PDB entry 5S5P | X-ray diffraction, 2.79 A resolution | chains A and E of the 6 polymer chains in the assembly

# Chain A
Molecule: Tubulin alpha-1B chain
Source organism: Bos taurus
UniProt: P81947 (TBA1B_BOVIN); residues 1-451 here = UniProt positions 1-451
Chain sequence (451 residues; each row starts with the number of its first residue):
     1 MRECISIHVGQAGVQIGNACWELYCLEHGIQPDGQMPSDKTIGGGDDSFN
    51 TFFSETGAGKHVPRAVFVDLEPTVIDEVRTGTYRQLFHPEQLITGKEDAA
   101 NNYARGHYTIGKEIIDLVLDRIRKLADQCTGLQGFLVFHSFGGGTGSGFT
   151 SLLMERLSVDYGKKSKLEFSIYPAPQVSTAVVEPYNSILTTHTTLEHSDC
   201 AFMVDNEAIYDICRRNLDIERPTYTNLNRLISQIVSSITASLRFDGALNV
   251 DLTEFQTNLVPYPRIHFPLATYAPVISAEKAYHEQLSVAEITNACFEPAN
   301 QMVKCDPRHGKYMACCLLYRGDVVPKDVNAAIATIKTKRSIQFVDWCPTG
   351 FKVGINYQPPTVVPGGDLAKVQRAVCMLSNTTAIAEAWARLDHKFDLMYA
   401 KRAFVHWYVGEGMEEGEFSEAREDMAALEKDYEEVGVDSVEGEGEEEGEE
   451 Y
Unresolved in the structure: 439-451
Ion coordination: Ca2+: Asp39, Thr41, Gly44, Glu55
Residues lining bound ligands: GTP (guanosine-5'-triphosphate): Gly10, Gln11, Ala12, Gln15, Ile16, Asp69, Asp98, Ala99, Ala100, Asn101, Ser140, Gly142, Gly143, Gly144, Thr145, Gly146, Ile171, Pro173, Val177, Ser178, Glu183, Asn206, Tyr224, Leu227, Asn228, Ile231
Reported in the primary citation:
  - binding site for GTP: Asn228

# Chain E
Molecule: Stathmin-4
Source organism: Rattus norvegicus
UniProt: P63043 (STMN4_RAT); residues 5-145 here correspond to UniProt positions 49-189 (UniProt number = residue number + 44)
Chain sequence (143 residues; numbered 3 to 145; the number before each row is that of its first residue):
     3 MADMEVIELNKCTSGQSFEVILKPPSFDGVPEFNASLPRRRDPSLEEIQK
    53 KLEAAEERRKYQEAELLKHLAEKREHEREVIQKAIEENNNFIKMAKEKLA
   103 QKMESNKENREAHLAAMLERLQEKDKHAEEVRKNKELKEEASR
Unresolved in the structure: 3-5, 29-43, 144-145
Differences from the reference sequence: initiating methionine (3); expression tag (4)
Swiss-Prot annotation at these positions:
  - modified residue: Ser46 (Phosphoserine)

# How chain A and chain E interact
Residue-residue contacts (54):
  His107(A) with Leu54(E)
  Tyr108(A) with Lys53(E); Leu54(E), hydrophobic; Ala57(E), hydrophobic
  Thr109(A) with Arg61(E), hydrogen bond
  Lys112(A) with Glu58(E), salt bridge
  Glu155(A) with Ile50(E)
  Arg156(A) with Leu47(E)
  Val159(A) with Pro45(E)
  Glu196(A) with Asp44(E)
  His197(A) with Pro45(E)
  Asp245(A) with Cys14(E); Ser16(E), hydrogen bond (backbone-side chain)
  Ala247(A) with Asn12(E); Ser19(E)
  Leu248(A) with Ser19(E)
  Pro325(A) with Gln18(E); Phe20(E), hydrophobic
  Asn329(A) with Met6(E); Val8(E); Phe20(E)
  Lys336(A) with Leu24(E)
  Asp345(A) with Pro27(E); Ser28(E), hydrogen bond (backbone-backbone)
  Cys347(A) with Pro27(E)
  Pro348(A) with Lys25(E); Pro27(E)
  Thr349(A) with Ile23(E); Leu24(E), hydrogen bond (backbone-backbone); Lys25(E), hydrogen bond (backbone-backbone)
  Gly350(A) with Val22(E)
  Phe351(A) with Glu21(E); Val22(E), hydrogen bond (backbone-backbone); Leu24(E), hydrophobic
  Lys352(A) with Phe20(E); Glu21(E), salt bridge
  Val353(A) with Ser19(E); Phe20(E), hydrogen bond (backbone-backbone)
  Gly354(A) with Gln18(E)
  Ile355(A) with Gly17(E); Gln18(E), hydrogen bond (backbone-backbone)
  Asn356(A) with Ser16(E)
  Tyr357(A) with Thr15(E); Ser16(E), hydrogen bond (backbone-backbone); Gly17(E); Gln18(E), hydrogen bond
  Val409(A) with Gln64(E)
  Gly410(A) with Arg61(E); Gln64(E)
  Glu411(A) with Arg61(E), hydrogen bond (backbone-side chain)
  Gly412(A) with Ala57(E); Arg60(E), hydrogen bond (backbone-side chain); Arg61(E)
  Glu414(A) with Arg60(E), salt bridge
Interface residues without a listed pair, chain A (38 interface residues in all): Leu152, Ser158, Gly246, Val328, Ile332, Trp346
Interface residues without a listed pair, chain E (30 interface residues in all): Gln51, Glu55

# Overview
38 residues of chain A and 30 residues of chain E are in contact, with 12 hydrogen bonds and 3 salt bridges.
Polar pairs include Lys112(A)-Glu58(E), Lys352(A)-Glu21(E) and Glu414(A)-Arg60(E). Bound to chain A: GTP. The
Ca2+ site is built by Asp39(A), Thr41(A), Gly44(A) and Glu55(A). From the paper: a binding site for GTP at
Asn228(A).
Chain A is Tubulin alpha-1B chain (Bos taurus) and chain E is Stathmin-4 (Rattus norvegicus); the structure,
Tubulin-Z53825177-complex, was determined by X-ray diffraction together with 5S4L, 5S4M, 5S4N, 5S4O, 5S4P,
5S4Q and 52 further entries from the same study.
